PDB entry 4ZIW | X-ray diffraction, 3.40 A resolution | chains A and B of the 3 polymer chains in the assembly

== Chain A (and B) ==
Name: Multidrug efflux pump subunit AcrB
Source organism: Escherichia coli (strain K12)
Notes: chain B of this document is another copy of the same molecule, construct and numbering; everything in this record applies to it too
UniProtKB: P31224 (ACRB_ECOLI); aligned to UniProt positions 1-1044 over residues 1-1044 (the alignment contains insertions or deletions, so no single offset holds)
Chain sequence (1044 residues; numbered 1 to 1044; the number before each row is that of its first residue):
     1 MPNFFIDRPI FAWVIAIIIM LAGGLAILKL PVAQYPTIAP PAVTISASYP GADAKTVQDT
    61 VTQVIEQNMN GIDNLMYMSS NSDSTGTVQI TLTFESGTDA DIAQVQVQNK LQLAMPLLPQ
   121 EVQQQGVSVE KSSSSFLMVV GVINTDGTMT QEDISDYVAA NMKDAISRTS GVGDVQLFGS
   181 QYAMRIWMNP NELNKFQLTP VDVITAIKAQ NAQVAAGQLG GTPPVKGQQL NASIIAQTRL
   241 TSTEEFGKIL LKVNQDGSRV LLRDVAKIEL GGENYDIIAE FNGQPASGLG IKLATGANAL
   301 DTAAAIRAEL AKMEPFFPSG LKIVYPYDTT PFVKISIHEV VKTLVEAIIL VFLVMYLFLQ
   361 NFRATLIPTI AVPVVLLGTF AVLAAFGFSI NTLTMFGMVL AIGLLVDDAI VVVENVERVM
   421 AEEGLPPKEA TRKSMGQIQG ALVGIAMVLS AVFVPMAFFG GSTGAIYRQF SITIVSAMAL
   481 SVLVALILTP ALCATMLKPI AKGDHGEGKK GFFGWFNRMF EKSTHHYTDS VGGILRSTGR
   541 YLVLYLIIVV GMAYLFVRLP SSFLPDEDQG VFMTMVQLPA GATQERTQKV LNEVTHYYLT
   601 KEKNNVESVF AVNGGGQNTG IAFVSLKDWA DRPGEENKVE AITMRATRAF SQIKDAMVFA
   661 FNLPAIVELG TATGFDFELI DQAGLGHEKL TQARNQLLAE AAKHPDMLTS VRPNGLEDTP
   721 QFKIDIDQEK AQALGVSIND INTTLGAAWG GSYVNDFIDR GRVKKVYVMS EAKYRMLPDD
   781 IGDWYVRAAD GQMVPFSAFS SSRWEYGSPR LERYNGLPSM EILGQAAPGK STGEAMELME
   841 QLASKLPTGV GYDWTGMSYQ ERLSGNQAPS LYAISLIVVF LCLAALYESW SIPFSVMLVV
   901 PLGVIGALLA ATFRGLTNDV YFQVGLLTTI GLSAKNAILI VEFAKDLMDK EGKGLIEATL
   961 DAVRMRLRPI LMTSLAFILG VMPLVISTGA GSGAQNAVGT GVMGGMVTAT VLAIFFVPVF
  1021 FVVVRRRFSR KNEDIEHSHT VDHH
Not modelled in the structure: 1, 1040-1044 (chain B: 1, 1041-1044)
Differences from the reference sequence: engineered mutation Gly615 (Phe in P31224)
Ion coordination: Ni2+: His525, Asp529 (shared with His525(B), Asp529(B) of chain B)

== Chain A / chain B interface ==
Residue-residue contacts (110; chain A residue first):
  Arg8(A) with Glu888(B)
  Pro9(A) with Glu888(B)
  Ile10(A) with Ala884(B); Glu888(B), hydrogen bond (backbone-side chain); Trp890(B)
  Phe11(A) with Ala885(B), hydrophobic; Glu888(B), hydrogen bond (backbone-side chain)
  Trp13(A) with Trp890(B), hydrophobic
  Val14(A) with Leu881(B); Ala885(B); Trp890(B), hydrophobic
  Ile17(A) with Leu881(B), hydrophobic; Trp890(B), hydrophobic
  Ile18(A) with Leu881(B), hydrophobic
  Gln104(A) with Gln106(B); Lys110(B)
  Val105(A) with Val105(B), hydrophobic; Asn109(B)
  Gln108(A) with Asn109(B), hydrogen bond (side chain-backbone); Lys110(B); Leu113(B)
  Gln112(A) with Gln112(B)
  Met115(A) with Gln112(B); Pro116(B), hydrophobic
  Gln123(A) with Pro116(B); Leu117(B)
  Gln124(A) with Leu117(B)
  Val127(A) with Leu113(B)
  Val129(A) with Lys110(B), hydrogen bond (backbone-side chain); Leu113(B), hydrophobic
  Lys131(A) with Asp73(B), salt bridge
  Asn161(A) with Gln682(B), hydrogen bond (side chain-backbone)
  Asp164(A) with Gln67(B)
  Ser167(A) with Asn70(B); Gly71(B), hydrogen bond (backbone-backbone)
  Arg168(A) with Met69(B); Leu75(B); Met78(B); Asn815(B), hydrogen bond (side chain-backbone)
  Ser170(A) with Asn74(B), hydrogen bond (side chain-backbone)
  Gln210(A) with Gln732(B)
  Gln213(A) with Thr56(B)
  Val214(A) with Asn742(B)
  Ala215(A) with Pro50(B); Gly51(B); Gly746(B)
  Ala216(A) with Gly51(B), hydrogen bond (backbone-backbone); Gly746(B)
  Gly217(A) with Gly51(B), hydrogen bond (backbone-backbone); Gly750(B)
  Gln218(A) with Ser84(B); Trp749(B)
  Leu219(A) with Phe722(B), hydrophobic; Trp749(B), hydrophobic; Met776(B); Pro778(B); Trp804(B), hydrophobic
  Gly220(A) with Gln617(B); Met776(B), hydrogen bond (backbone-backbone)
  Gly221(A) with Arg775(B), hydrogen bond (backbone-side chain)
  Thr222(A) with Asn274(B); Tyr275(B), hydrogen bond (side chain-backbone); Asp276(B); Gln584(B); Arg775(B)
  Pro223(A) with Trp187(B); Ala772(B); Arg775(B), hydrogen bond (backbone-side chain)
  Pro224(A) with Gln584(B); Ala772(B); Met776(B), hydrophobic
  Val225(A) with Ala772(B), hydrophobic; Lys773(B); Met776(B)
  Lys226(A) with Glu585(B)
  Gly227(A) with Glu585(B), hydrogen bond (backbone-side chain)
  Gln228(A) with Thr583(B); Met776(B); Leu777(B)
  Gln229(A) with Arg586(B)
  Leu230(A) with Trp804(B), hydrophobic
  Asn231(A) with Gly581(B); Ala582(B); Gln617(B), hydrogen bond
  Ala232(A) with Pro720(B); Trp804(B), hydrophobic
  Ser233(A) with Gln721(B); Phe722(B), hydrogen bond (backbone-backbone)
  Ile234(A) with Phe722(B); Trp749(B), hydrophobic
  Ile235(A) with Gln721(B); Phe722(B), hydrogen bond (backbone-backbone); Lys723(B); Ile724(B), hydrogen bond (backbone-backbone); Glu805(B)
  Ala236(A) with Lys723(B)
  Gln237(A) with Asn742(B), hydrogen bond
  Thr238(A) with Lys723(B)
  Leu250(A) with Gln732(B)
  Arg259(A) with Glu729(B), salt bridge
  Lys312(A) with Asp853(B), salt bridge
  Phe316(A) with Gln682(B); Gly849(B); Val850(B); Gly851(B)
  Ile758(A) with Asp59(B)
  Arg760(A) with Gly684(B)
  Arg762(A) with Gln67(B)
  Val763(A) with Gln63(B); Gln67(B)
Also at the interface, not in a pair above, chain A (66 interface residues in all): Asp101, Ile102, Leu111, Ser128, Tyr157, Val172, Ala209, Pro315
Also at the interface, not in a pair above, chain B (75 interface residues in all): Glu66, Ile102, Leu685, Gln728, Ile738, Asn739, Leu745, Gly816, Thr848, Cys882, Ser889

== Summary ==
The interface between chain A and chain B involves 66 residues on one side and 75 on the other, with 20
hydrogen bonds and 3 salt bridges. Polar pairs include Lys131(A)-Asp73(B), Arg259(A)-Glu729(B) and
Lys312(A)-Asp853(B). His525(A) and Asp529(A) form the Ni2+ site.
Chain A and chain B are both Multidrug efflux pump subunit AcrB (Escherichia coli (strain K12)); the
structure, Crystal structure of AcrB deletion mutant in P21 space group, was determined by X-ray diffraction
together with 4ZIT, 4ZIV, 4ZJL, 4ZJO and 4ZJQ from the same study.
